7QI1 - chains A and B of the 6 polymer chains in the assembly; structure by X-ray diffraction, 1.76 A resolution.

# Chain A (and B)
Molecule: 14-3-3 protein theta
From: Homo sapiens
Notes: chain B of this document is another copy of the same molecule, construct and numbering; everything in this record applies to it too
UniProtKB: P27348 (1433T_HUMAN); residues 3-232 here correspond to UniProt positions 1-230 (UniProt number = residue number - 2)
Amino-acid sequence (237 residues; each row starts with the number of its first residue; numbers below 1 keep their minus sign (Gly-4 is residue -4)):
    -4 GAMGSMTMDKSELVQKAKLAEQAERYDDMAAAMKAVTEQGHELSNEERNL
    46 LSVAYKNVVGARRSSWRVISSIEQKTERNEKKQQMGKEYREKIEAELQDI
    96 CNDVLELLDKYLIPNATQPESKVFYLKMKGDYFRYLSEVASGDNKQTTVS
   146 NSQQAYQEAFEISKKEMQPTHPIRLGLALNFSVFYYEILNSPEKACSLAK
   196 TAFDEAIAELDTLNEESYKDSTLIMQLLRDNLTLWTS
Unresolved in the structure: -4 to -3, 232 (chain B: -4 to -3, 206-208)
Construct notes: expression tag (-4 to 2); conflict Asp4 (Glu2 in P27348), Ser6 (Thr4 in P27348), Val9 (Ile7 in P27348), 35 further conflict positions vs the reference (P27348) not listed
Swiss-Prot annotation at these positions:
  - site (Interaction with phosphoserine on interacting protein): Arg58, Arg129
  - modified residue: Met3 (N-acetylmethionine), Lys5 (N6-acetyllysine), Lys51 (N6-acetyllysine), Lys70 (N6-acetyllysine), Tyr84 (3'-nitrotyrosine), Tyr106 (3'-nitrotyrosine), Lys117 (N6-acetyllysine)
  - cross-link: Lys51 (Glycyl lysine isopeptide (Lys-Gly) (interchain with G-Cter in SUMO2))
Small-molecule neighbours:
  - arginine / glutamine / Q95 / tyrosine, molecule 1: Asn52, Arg58, Ser59, Arg62, Val63, Leu229
  - arginine / glutamine / Q95 / tyrosine, molecule 2: Asn52, Gly55, Ala56, Ser59, Ser60, Val63
Reported in the primary citation:
  - binding site for tyrosine: Leu229
  - binding site for the ligand Q95: Arg58, Ser59, Arg62
  - binding site for arginine: Asn52

# Interface between chain A and chain B
Contacting residue pairs (42):
  Met3(A) - Met80(B)  hydrophobic
  Glu7(A) - Met80(B)
  Gln10(A) - Lys77(B)  hydrogen bond
  Lys11(A) - Met80(B)
  Lys11(A) - Tyr84(B)
  Leu14(A) - Ile64(B)
  Leu14(A) - Ile67(B)  hydrophobic
  Leu14(A) - Met80(B)
  Leu14(A) - Gly81(B)
  Ala15(A) - Tyr84(B)
  Gln17(A) - Val63(B)
  Gln17(A) - Ile67(B)
  Ala18(A) - Ser60(B)  hydrogen bond (backbone-side chain)
  Ala18(A) - Ile64(B)  hydrophobic
  Arg20(A) - Ser60(B)
  Arg20(A) - Tyr84(B)  hydrogen bond
  Arg20(A) - Lys87(B)
  Arg20(A) - Ile88(B)
  Arg20(A) - Glu91(B)  salt bridge
  Asp23(A) - Tyr84(B)  hydrogen bond
  Asp23(A) - Lys87(B)
  Ser60(A) - Ala18(B)  hydrogen bond (side chain-backbone)
  Ser60(A) - Arg20(B)
  Val63(A) - Gln17(B)
  Ile64(A) - Leu14(B)
  Ile64(A) - Ala18(B)  hydrophobic
  Ile67(A) - Leu14(B)  hydrophobic
  Ile67(A) - Gln17(B)
  Lys77(A) - Gln10(B)
  Met80(A) - Glu7(B)
  Met80(A) - Gln10(B)
  Met80(A) - Lys11(B)  hydrogen bond (side chain-backbone)
  Met80(A) - Leu14(B)  hydrophobic
  Tyr84(A) - Lys11(B)
  Tyr84(A) - Leu14(B)  hydrophobic
  Tyr84(A) - Ala15(B)
  Tyr84(A) - Arg20(B)  hydrogen bond
  Tyr84(A) - Asp23(B)  hydrogen bond
  Lys87(A) - Arg20(B)
  Lys87(A) - Asp23(B)
  Ile88(A) - Arg20(B)
  Glu91(A) - Arg20(B)  salt bridge
Interface residues without a listed pair, chain A (23 interface residues in all): Arg57, Asn74, Gly81
Interface residues without a listed pair, chain B (21 interface residues in all): Arg57

# Overview
The interface between chain A and chain B involves 23 residues on one side and 21 on the other; the contacts
include 8 hydrogen bonds and 2 salt bridges. Polar pairs include Arg20(A)-Glu91(B), Gln10(A)-Lys77(B) and
Ala18(A)-Ser60(B). The paper reports a binding site for the ligand Q95 at Arg58(A), Ser59(A) and Arg62(A); a
binding site for tyrosine at Leu229(A).
Chain A and chain B are both 14-3-3 protein theta (Homo sapiens); the structure, Crystal structure of human
14-3-3 protein beta in complex with CFTR peptide pS753pS768 and PPI stabilizer ..., was determined by X-ray
diffraction.
